PDB entry 6BXM | X-ray diffraction, 2.25 A resolution | chains A and B

# Chain A (and B)
Molecule: Diphthamide biosynthesis enzyme Dph2
From: Candidatus Methanoperedens nitroreducens
Notes: chain B of this document is another copy of the same molecule, construct and numbering; everything in this record applies to it too
UniProtKB: A0A062UZ78 (A0A062UZ78_9EURY); residue numbers follow UniProt; this construct covers 2-323
Amino-acid sequence (327 residues; numbered -3 to 323; the number before each row is that of its first residue; numbers below 1 keep their minus sign (Gly-3 is residue -3)):
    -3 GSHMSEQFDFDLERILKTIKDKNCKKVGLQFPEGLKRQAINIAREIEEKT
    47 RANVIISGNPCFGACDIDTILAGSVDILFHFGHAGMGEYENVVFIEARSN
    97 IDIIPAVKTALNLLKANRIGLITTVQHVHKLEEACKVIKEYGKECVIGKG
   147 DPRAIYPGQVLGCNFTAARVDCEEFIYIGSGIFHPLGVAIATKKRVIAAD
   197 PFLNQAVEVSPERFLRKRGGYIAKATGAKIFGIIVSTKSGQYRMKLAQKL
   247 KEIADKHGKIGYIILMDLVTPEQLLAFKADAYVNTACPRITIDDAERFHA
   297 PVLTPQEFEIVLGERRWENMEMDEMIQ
Not modelled in the structure: -3 to 5 (chain B: -3 to 5, 146-147, 322-323)
Construct notes: expression tag (-3 to 1)
Bound ions: 4Fe-4S cluster Fe: Cys61, Cys159, Cys283 (together with S-adenosylmethionine)
Residues lining bound ligands:
  - S-adenosylmethionine (SAM): Phe58, Val156, Leu157, Gly158, His180, Ser232, Lys234, Gln237, Asp263, Leu264, Val265, Cys283, Arg285, Ile286, Asp289, Asp290
  - 4Fe-4S cluster (SF4): Phe58, Cys61, Met82, Leu157, Gly158, Cys159, Gln237, Cys283, Pro284, Arg285, Met321

# Chain A / chain B interface
Residue-residue contacts (62):
  Lys22(A) with Gln244(B)
  Lys32(A) with Ala272(B); Phe273(B)
  Arg33(A) with Ala272(B)
  Ala35(A) with Phe273(B), hydrophobic
  Ile36(A) with Ile226(B), hydrophobic; Tyr258(B), hydrophobic; Lys274(B); Ala275(B)
  Ala39(A) with Tyr258(B), hydrophobic
  Arg40(A) with Tyr258(B)
  Glu43(A) with Lys247(B), salt bridge; Tyr258(B)
  Asn49(A) with Lys247(B)
  Val50(A) with Ile259(B)
  Ile51(A) with Met240(B), hydrophobic; Ile259(B); Leu261(B), hydrophobic
  Ile52(A) with Ile259(B), hydrogen bond (backbone-backbone); Ile260(B); Leu261(B), hydrogen bond (backbone-backbone); Phe273(B), hydrophobic
  Ser53(A) with Leu261(B); Phe273(B)
  Gly54(A) with Ile260(B); Leu261(B), hydrogen bond (backbone-backbone); Met262(B); Gln269(B); Phe273(B)
  Asn55(A) with Met262(B); Asp263(B), hydrogen bond (side chain-backbone)
  Pro56(A) with Gln269(B)
  Ile66(A) with Thr233(B)
  Leu67(A) with Leu261(B), hydrophobic
  Thr233(A) with Ile66(B)
  Met240(A) with Ile51(B), hydrophobic
  Lys247(A) with Glu43(B), salt bridge; Asn49(B)
  Tyr258(A) with Ile36(B), hydrophobic; Ala39(B), hydrophobic; Arg40(B)
  Ile259(A) with Ile51(B); Ile52(B), hydrogen bond (backbone-backbone)
  Ile260(A) with Ile52(B); Gly54(B)
  Leu261(A) with Ile51(B), hydrophobic; Ile52(B), hydrogen bond (backbone-backbone); Ser53(B); Gly54(B), hydrogen bond (backbone-backbone)
  Met262(A) with Gly54(B); Asn55(B)
  Asp263(A) with Asn55(B), hydrogen bond (backbone-side chain)
  Gln269(A) with Glu29(B); Gly54(B); Pro56(B)
  Ala272(A) with Lys32(B)
  Phe273(A) with Lys32(B); Ala35(B), hydrophobic; Ile52(B), hydrophobic; Ser53(B); Gly54(B)
  Lys274(A) with Ile36(B)
Also at the interface, not in a pair above, chain A (34 interface residues in all): Asp64, Gln244, Leu264
Also at the interface, not in a pair above, chain B (34 interface residues in all): Arg33, Val50, Leu67

# In short
The chain A/chain B interface involves 34 residues from each chain, with 8 hydrogen bonds and 2 salt bridges.
Among the polar pairs are Glu43(A)-Lys247(B), Asn55(A)-Asp263(B) and Ile52(A)-Ile259(B). Chain A binds 4Fe-4S
cluster and S-adenosylmethionine. Cys61(A), Cys159(A) and Cys283(A) form the 4Fe-4S cluster Fe site.
Both chains are Diphthamide biosynthesis enzyme Dph2 (Candidatus Methanoperedens nitroreducens). Entry 6BXM
(Crystal structure of Candidatus Methanoperedens nitroreducens Dph2 with 4Fe-4S cluster and SAM/cleaved SAM)
was determined by X-ray diffraction, deposited together with 6BXK, 6BXL and 6BXO.
